8BFN - chains C and D of the 10 polymer chains in the assembly; structure by electron microscopy, 3.52 A resolution.

== Chain C (and D) ==
Molecule: JetB
From: Escherichia coli
Notes: chain D of this document is another copy of the same molecule, construct and numbering; everything in this record applies to it too
UniProt: A0A4C9B499 (A0A4C9B499_ECOLX); numbering as in UniProt (aligned over 1-249)
Sequence (250 residues; row label = number of the first residue in the row):
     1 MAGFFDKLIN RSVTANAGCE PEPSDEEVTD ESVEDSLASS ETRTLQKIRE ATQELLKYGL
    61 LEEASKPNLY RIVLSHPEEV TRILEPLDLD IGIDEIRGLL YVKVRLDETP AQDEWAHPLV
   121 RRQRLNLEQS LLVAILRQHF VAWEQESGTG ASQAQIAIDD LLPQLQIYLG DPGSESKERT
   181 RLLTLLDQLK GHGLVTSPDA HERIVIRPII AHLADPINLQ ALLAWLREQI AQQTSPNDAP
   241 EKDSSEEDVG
Disordered / not traced: 1-39, 235-250
Construct notes: conflict Ala-2 (Thr in A0A4C9B499), Lys-7 (Arg in A0A4C9B499), Asp-35 (Glu in A0A4C9B499), Gln-46 (Lys in A0A4C9B499), Pro-240 (Arg in A0A4C9B499); insertion (250)

== How chain C and chain D interact ==
Residue-residue contacts - 38 pairs, chain C then chain D:
  Arg-43(C) / Glu-85(D)  salt bridge
  Arg-43(C) / Asp-88(D)  salt bridge
  Arg-43(C) / Arg-105(D)
  Thr-44(C) / Glu-85(D)  hydrogen bond (backbone-side chain)
  Arg-49(C) / Glu-85(D)
  Arg-49(C) / Pro-86(D)
  Arg-49(C) / Asp-88(D)  salt bridge
  Gln-53(C) / Pro-86(D)
  Gln-53(C) / Leu-87(D)  hydrogen bond (side chain-backbone)
  Gln-53(C) / Asp-88(D)  hydrogen bond
  Gln-53(C) / Pro-118(D)
  Gln-53(C) / Leu-119(D)
  Leu-56(C) / Leu-87(D)  hydrophobic
  Leu-56(C) / Leu-119(D)  hydrophobic
  Lys-57(C) / Pro-118(D)
  Lys-57(C) / Leu-119(D)
  Ile-83(C) / Pro-86(D)  hydrophobic
  Glu-85(C) / Arg-43(D)  salt bridge
  Glu-85(C) / Thr-44(D)  hydrogen bond (side chain-backbone)
  Glu-85(C) / Arg-49(D)
  Pro-86(C) / Thr-44(D)
  Pro-86(C) / Arg-49(D)
  Pro-86(C) / Thr-52(D)
  Pro-86(C) / Gln-53(D)  hydrogen bond (backbone-side chain)
  Pro-86(C) / Ile-83(D)  hydrophobic
  Leu-87(C) / Gln-53(D)  hydrogen bond (backbone-side chain)
  Asp-88(C) / Arg-43(D)  salt bridge
  Asp-88(C) / Arg-49(D)  salt bridge
  Asp-88(C) / Gln-53(D)  hydrogen bond
  Arg-105(C) / Glu-41(D)  salt bridge
  Arg-105(C) / Arg-43(D)
  Asp-107(C) / Arg-43(D)  salt bridge
  Asp-107(C) / Arg-49(D)  salt bridge
  His-117(C) / Gln-53(D)
  Pro-118(C) / Gln-53(D)
  Pro-118(C) / Lys-57(D)  hydrogen bond (backbone-side chain)
  Leu-119(C) / Gln-53(D)
  Leu-119(C) / Leu-56(D)  hydrophobic
Also at the interface, not in a pair above, chain C (17 interface residues in all): Thr-42
Also at the interface, not in a pair above, chain D (20 interface residues in all): Thr-42, Glu-54, Arg-82, His-117

== Overview ==
The interface between chain C and chain D involves 17 residues on one side and 20 on the other; the contacts
include 8 hydrogen bonds and 9 salt bridges. Polar pairs include Arg-43(C)/Glu-85(D), Arg-43(C)/Asp-88(D) and
Arg-49(C)/Asp-88(D).
Chain C and chain D are both JetB (Escherichia coli); the structure, E. coli Wadjet JetABC dimer of dimers,
was determined by electron microscopy (same publication as 8AS8).
